PDB entry 3B6G | X-ray diffraction, 3.45 A resolution | chains I and C of the 10 polymer chains in the assembly

Chain I:
Molecule: 147-nt DNA strand
Organism: Homo sapiens
Sequence (147 nucleotides; numbered -73 to 73; the number before each row is that of its first residue; numbers below 1 keep their minus sign (DA-73 is residue -73)):
   -73 ATCAATATCC ACCTGCAGAT ACTACCAAAA GTGTATTTGG AAACTGCTCC ATCAAAAGGC
   -13 ATGTTCAGCT GGAATCCAGC TGAACATGCC TTTTGATGGA GCAGTTTCCA AATACACTTT
    47 TGGTAGTATC TGCAGGTGGA TATTGAT

Chain C:
Protein: Histone H2A
Organism: Xenopus laevis
UniProtKB: Q6AZJ8 (Q6AZJ8_XENLA); aligned to UniProt positions 2-129 over residues 1-128 (the alignment contains insertions or deletions, so no single offset holds)
Amino-acid sequence (128 residues; each row starts with the number of its first residue):
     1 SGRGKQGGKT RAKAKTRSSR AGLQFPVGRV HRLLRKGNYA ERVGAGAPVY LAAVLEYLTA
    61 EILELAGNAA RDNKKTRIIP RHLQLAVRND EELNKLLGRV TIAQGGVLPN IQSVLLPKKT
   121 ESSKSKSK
Not modelled in the structure: 1-14, 121-128

How chain I and chain C interact:
Pairs across the interface - 13 pairs, chain I then chain C:
  DA-55(I) - Arg77(C)  hydrogen bond to the phosphate
  DA-45(I) - Arg32(C)  hydrogen bond to the phosphate
  DA-44(I) - Gly28(C)  phosphate contact
  DA-44(I) - Arg29(C)  hydrogen bond to the phosphate
  DA-44(I) - Arg32(C)  salt bridge to the phosphate
  DG-43(I) - Lys15(C)  phosphate contact
  DG-43(I) - Thr16(C)  phosphate contact
  DG-43(I) - Arg17(C)  salt bridge to the phosphate
  DG-43(I) - Arg20(C)  phosphate contact
  DG-43(I) - Gly28(C)  phosphate contact
  DT-42(I) - Lys15(C)  hydrogen bond to the phosphate
  DT-42(I) - Arg20(C)  salt bridge to the phosphate
  DG-35(I) - Arg42(C)  sugar contact
Also at the interface, not in a pair above, chain I (8 interface residues in all): DT-54, DT-36
Also at the interface, not in a pair above, chain C (10 interface residues in all): Ser18

Overview:
8 residues of chain I face 10 of chain C across their interface, with 4 hydrogen bonds and 3 salt bridges.
Polar contacts include DA-55(I)-Arg77(C), DA-45(I)-Arg32(C) and DA-44(I)-Arg29(C).
Chain I is a 147-nt DNA strand (Homo sapiens) and chain C is Histone H2A (Xenopus laevis); the structure,
Nucleosome core particle treated with oxaliplatin, was determined by X-ray diffraction together with 3B6F from
the same study.
